PDB entry 7Z8Q | electron microscopy, 4.08 A resolution (low resolution: residue-level contacts below are approximate; hydrogen-bond / salt-bridge calls are withheld) | chains d and e of the 5 polymer chains in the assembly

Chain d:
Molecule: DNA-directed RNA polymerase subunit beta'
Organism: Mycobacterium tuberculosis H37Rv
Notes: EC 2.7.7.6; engineered mutation(s): contains C-terminal 6xHis-tag
Reference sequence: P9WGY7 (RPOC_MYCTU); numbering as in UniProt (aligned over 4-1316)
Sequence (1319 residues; row label = number of the first residue in the row):
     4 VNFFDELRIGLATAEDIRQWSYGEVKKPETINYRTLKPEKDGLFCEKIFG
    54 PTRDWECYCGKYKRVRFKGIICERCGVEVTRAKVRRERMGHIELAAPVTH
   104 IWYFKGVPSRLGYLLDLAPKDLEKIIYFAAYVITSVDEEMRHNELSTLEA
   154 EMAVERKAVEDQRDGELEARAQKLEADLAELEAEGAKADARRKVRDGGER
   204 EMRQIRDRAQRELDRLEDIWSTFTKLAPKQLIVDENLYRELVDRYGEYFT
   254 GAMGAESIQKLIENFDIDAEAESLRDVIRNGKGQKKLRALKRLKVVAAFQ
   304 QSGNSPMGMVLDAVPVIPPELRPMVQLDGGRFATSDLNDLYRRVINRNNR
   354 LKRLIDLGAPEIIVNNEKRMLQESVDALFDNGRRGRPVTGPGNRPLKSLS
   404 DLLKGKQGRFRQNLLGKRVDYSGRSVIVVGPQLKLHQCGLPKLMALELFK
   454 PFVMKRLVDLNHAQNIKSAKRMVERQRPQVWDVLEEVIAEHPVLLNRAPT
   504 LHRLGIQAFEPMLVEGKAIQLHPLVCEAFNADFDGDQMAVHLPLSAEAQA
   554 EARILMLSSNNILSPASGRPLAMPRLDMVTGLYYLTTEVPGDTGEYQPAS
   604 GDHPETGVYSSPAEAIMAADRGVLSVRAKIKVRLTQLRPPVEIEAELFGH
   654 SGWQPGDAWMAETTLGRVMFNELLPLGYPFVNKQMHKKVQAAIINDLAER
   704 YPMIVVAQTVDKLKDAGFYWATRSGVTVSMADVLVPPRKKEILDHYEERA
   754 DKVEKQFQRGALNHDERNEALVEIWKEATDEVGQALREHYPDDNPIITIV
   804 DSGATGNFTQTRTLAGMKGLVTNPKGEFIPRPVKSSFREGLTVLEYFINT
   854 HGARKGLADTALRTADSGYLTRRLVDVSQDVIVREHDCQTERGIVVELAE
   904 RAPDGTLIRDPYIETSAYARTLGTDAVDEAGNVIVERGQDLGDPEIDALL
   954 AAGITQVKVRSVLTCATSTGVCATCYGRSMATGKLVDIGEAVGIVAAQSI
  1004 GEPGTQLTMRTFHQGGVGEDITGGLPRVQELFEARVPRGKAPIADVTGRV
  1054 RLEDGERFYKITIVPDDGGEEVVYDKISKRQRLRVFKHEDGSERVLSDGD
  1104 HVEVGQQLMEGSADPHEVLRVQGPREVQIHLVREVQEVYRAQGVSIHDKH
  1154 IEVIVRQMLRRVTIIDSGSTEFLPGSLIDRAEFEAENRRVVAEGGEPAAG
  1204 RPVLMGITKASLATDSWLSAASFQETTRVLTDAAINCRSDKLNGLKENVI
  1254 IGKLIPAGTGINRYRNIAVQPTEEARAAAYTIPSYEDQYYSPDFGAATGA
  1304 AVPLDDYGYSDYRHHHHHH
Not modelled in the structure: 1013-1023, 1283-1322
Sequence notes: expression tag (1317-1322)
Bound ions: Zn2+ site 1: Cys60, Cys62, Cys75, Cys78; Mg2+: Asp535, Asp537, Asp539; Zn2+ site 2: Cys891, Cys968, Cys975, Cys978
UniProt features mapped onto this chain:
  - binding site (Zn(2+)): Cys60, Cys62, Cys75, Cys78, Cys891, Cys968, Cys975, Cys978
  - binding site (Mg(2+)): Asp535, Asp537, Asp539

Chain e:
Molecule: DNA-directed RNA polymerase subunit omega
Organism: Mycobacterium tuberculosis H37Rv
Notes: EC 2.7.7.6
Reference sequence: P9WGY5 (RPOZ_MYCTU); numbering as in UniProt (aligned over 1-110)
Sequence (110 residues; row label = number of the first residue in the row):
     1 MSISQSDASLAAVPAVDQFDPSSGASGGYDTPLGITNPPIDELLDRVSSK
    51 YALVIYAAKRARQINDYYNQLGEGILEYVGPLVEPGLQEKPLSIALREIH
   101 ADLLEHTEGE
Not modelled in the structure: 1-27, 109-110

Interface between chain d and chain e:
Contacting residue pairs (62):
  His439(d) with Leu33(e); Thr36(e)
  Arg459(d) with Gln88(e)
  Glu489(d) with Gln88(e)
  Val490(d) with Lys90(e)
  Glu493(d) with Ile35(e); Glu89(e); Ser93(e)
  His494(d) with Lys90(e)
  Glu513(d) with Ile35(e)
  Glu550(d) with Val54(e); Ala58(e)
  Gln552(d) with Leu92(e)
  Ala553(d) with Val54(e); Leu92(e)
  Glu554(d) with Val54(e)
  Arg556(d) with Ile35(e); Ser93(e); Leu96(e)
  Ile557(d) with Ile40(e); Leu53(e)
  Leu558(d) with Tyr51(e)
  Leu560(d) with Ile35(e)
  Asn563(d) with Ile40(e)
  Ile707(d) with Thr36(e)
  Val708(d) with Tyr29(e)
  Gln711(d) with Tyr29(e); Asp30(e); Pro32(e)
  Thr985(d) with Lys50(e)
  Asp990(d) with Ser49(e); Lys50(e)
  Ile991(d) with Tyr51(e)
  Glu993(d) with Lys50(e); Tyr51(e)
  Gly1261(d) with Tyr51(e)
  Thr1262(d) with Tyr51(e); Val54(e); Ile55(e)
  Arg1266(d) with Glu108(e)
  Tyr1267(d) with Ser49(e); Tyr51(e); Ile55(e)
  Asn1269(d) with Glu108(e)
  Ile1270(d) with Lys59(e); His106(e); Thr107(e)
  Ala1271(d) with His106(e); Thr107(e)
  Val1272(d) with Tyr56(e); Lys59(e); Gln63(e); Leu104(e); Glu105(e)
  Gln1273(d) with Glu105(e)
  Pro1274(d) with Arg60(e); Val79(e); Leu103(e)
  Thr1275(d) with Leu103(e); Glu105(e)
  Ala1278(d) with Leu82(e)
  Ala1282(d) with Leu82(e)
Also at the interface, not in a pair above, chain d (41 interface residues in all): Ala549, Pro705, Lys987, Gly992, Arg1268
Also at the interface, not in a pair above, chain e (38 interface residues in all): Gly34, Asn37, Asp41, Leu44, Ala52, Arg62

In short:
The interface between chain d and chain e involves 41 residues on one side and 38 on the other. Cys60(d),
Cys62(d), Cys75(d) and Cys78(d) coordinate Zn2+ site 1. Curated annotation (UniProt) lists 8 Zn2+-binding
residues and 3 Mg2+-binding residues on chain d.
Here chain d is DNA-directed RNA polymerase subunit beta' and chain e is DNA-directed RNA polymerase subunit
omega, both from Mycobacterium tuberculosis H37Rv. Entry 7Z8Q (Cryo-EM structure of Mycobacterium tuberculosis
RNA polymerase core) was determined by electron microscopy (same publication as 7ZF2, 7Q4U, 7Q59 and 7PP4).
